PDB entry 7CH0 | electron microscopy, 3.70 A resolution | chains A and I of the 12 polymer chains in the assembly

Chain A:
Name: Lipid asymmetry maintenance ABC transporter permease subunit MlaE
From: Escherichia coli K-12
UniProt: A0A4S5B3V0 (A0A4S5B3V0_ECOLI); residue numbers follow UniProt; this construct covers 1-260
Amino-acid sequence (260 residues; each row starts with the number of its first residue):
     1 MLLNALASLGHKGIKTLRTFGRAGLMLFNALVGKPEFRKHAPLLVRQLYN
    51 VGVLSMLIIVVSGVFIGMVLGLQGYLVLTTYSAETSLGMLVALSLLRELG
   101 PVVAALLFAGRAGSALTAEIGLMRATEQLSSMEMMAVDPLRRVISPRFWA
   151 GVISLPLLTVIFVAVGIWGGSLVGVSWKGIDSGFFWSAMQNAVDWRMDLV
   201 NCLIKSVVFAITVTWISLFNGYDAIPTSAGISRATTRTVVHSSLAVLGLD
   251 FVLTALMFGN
Not modelled in the structure: 1-2, 260
What the authors report for this chain:
  - mutagenesis - I14N, R97E, L99N, R237E/H241E: decreased growth in response to SDS/EDTA

Chain I:
Name: Outer membrane lipid asymmetry maintenance protein MlaD
From: Escherichia coli K-12
UniProt: A0A6D2XU65 (A0A6D2XU65_ECOLI); numbering as in UniProt (aligned over 1-183)
Amino-acid sequence (183 residues; numbered 1 to 183; the number before each row is that of its first residue):
     1 MQTKKNEIWVGIFLLAALLAALFVCLKAANVTSIRTEPTYTLYATFDNIG
    51 GLKARSPVSIGGVVVGRVADITLDPKTYLPRVTLEIEQRYNHIPDTSSLS
   101 IRTSGLLGEQYLALNVGFEDPELGTAILKDGDTIQDTKSAMVLEDLIGQF
   151 LYGSKGDDNKNSGDAPAAAPGNNETTEPVGTTK
Not modelled in the structure: 1-3, 31-35, 153-183

Interface between chain A and chain I:
Pairs across the interface (8):
  Leu-6(A) with Glu-7(I)
  Ala-7(A) with Glu-7(I)
  Leu-9(A) with Gly-11(I)
  Gly-10(A) with Glu-7(I); Val-10(I); Gly-11(I)
  Ile-14(A) with Val-10(I), hydrophobic
  Tyr-81(A) with Leu-107(I)
Also at the interface, not in a pair above, chain A (8 interface residues in all): Leu-3, His-11
Also at the interface, not in a pair above, chain I (6 interface residues in all): Lys-4, Ile-8

Summary:
The interface between chain A and chain I involves 8 residues on one side and 6 on the other. From the paper:
I14N, R97E and L99N of chain A, among others, reduce growth in response to SDS/EDTA.
Here chain A is Lipid asymmetry maintenance ABC transporter permease subunit MlaE and chain I is Outer
membrane lipid asymmetry maintenance protein MlaD, both from Escherichia coli K-12. Entry 7CH0 (The overall
structure of the MlaFEDB complex in ATP-bound EQclose conformation (Mutation of E170Q on MlaF)) was determined
by electron microscopy, deposited together with 7CGE and 7CGN.
